8AMZ - chains I and J of the 17 polymer chains in the assembly; structure by electron microscopy, 3.30 A resolution.

Chain I:
Molecule: AAA domain-containing protein
From: Spinacia oleracea
UniProtKB: A0A0K9QMF8 (A0A0K9QMF8_SPIOL); residue numbers follow UniProt; this construct covers 1-444
Sequence (444 residues; each row starts with the number of its first residue):
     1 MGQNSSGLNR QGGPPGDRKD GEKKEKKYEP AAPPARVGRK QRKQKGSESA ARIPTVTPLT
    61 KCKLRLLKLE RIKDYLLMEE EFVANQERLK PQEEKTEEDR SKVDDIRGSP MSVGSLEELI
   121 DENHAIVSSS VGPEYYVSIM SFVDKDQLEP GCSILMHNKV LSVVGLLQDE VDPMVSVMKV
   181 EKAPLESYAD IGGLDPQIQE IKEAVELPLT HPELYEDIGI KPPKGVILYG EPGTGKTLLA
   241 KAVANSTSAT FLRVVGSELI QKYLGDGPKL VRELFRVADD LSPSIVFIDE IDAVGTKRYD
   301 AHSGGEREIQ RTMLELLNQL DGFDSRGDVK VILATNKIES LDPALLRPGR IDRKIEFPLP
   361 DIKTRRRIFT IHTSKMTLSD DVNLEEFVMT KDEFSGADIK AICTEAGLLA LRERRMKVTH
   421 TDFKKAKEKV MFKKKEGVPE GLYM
Disordered / not traced: 1-49, 434-444
Residues lining bound ligands: ADP (adenosine-5'-diphosphate): I191, G192, E231, P232, G233, T234, G235, K236, T237, L238, I368, G396, A397, K400

Chain J:
Molecule: AAA domain-containing protein
From: Spinacia oleracea
UniProtKB: A0A0K9QG12 (A0A0K9QG12_SPIOL); numbering as in UniProt (aligned over 1-404)
Sequence (404 residues; row label = number of the first residue in the row):
     1 MATMEADQKT VKQGEGLRQY YLQHIHELQL RVRNKNHNLQ RLEAQRNDLN SHVRALKEEL
    61 QLLQEPGSYV GEVVKVMGKS KVLVKVHPEG KYVVDIDKNI DITKLTPTTR VALRNDSYVL
   121 HLVLPSKVDP LVNLMKVEKV PDSTYDMIGG LDQQIKEIKE VIELPIKHPE LFESLGIAQP
   181 KGVLLYGPPG TGKTLLARAV AHHTDCTFIR VSGSELVQKY IGEGSRMVRE LFVMAREHAP
   241 SIIFMDEIDS IGSTRMESGS GNGDSEVQRT MLELLNQLDG FEASNKIKVL MATNRIDILD
   301 PALLRPGRID RKIEFPNPTE ESRFDILKIH SRRMNLMRGI DLKKIGDKMN GASGAELKSV
   361 CTEAGMFALR ERRIHVTQED FEMAVAKVMK KDTDKNMSLR KLWK
Disordered / not traced: 1-15, 248-264, 395-404

Interface between chain I and chain J:
Residue-residue contacts (12):
  S109(I) - V93(J)
  P110(I) - V93(J)
  M111(I) - Y92(J)
  M111(I) - V93(J)  hydrogen bond (backbone-backbone)
  S112(I) - Y92(J)
  V113(I) - K91(J)  hydrogen bond (backbone-backbone)
  V113(I) - Y92(J)
  S130(I) - E89(J)
  K375(I) - G176(J)
  M376(I) - L175(J)
  T377(I) - L175(J)
  A401(I) - P306(J)  hydrophobic
Other interface residues (no listed pair), chain I (12 interface residues in all): P184, Y299
Other interface residues (no listed pair), chain J (10 interface residues in all): V94, E266, G280

In short:
Chain I and chain J form an interface of 12 and 10 residues respectively; the contacts include 2 hydrogen
bonds. The backbones hydrogen-bond at M111(I)-V93(J) and V113(I)-K91(J). Chain I binds ADP.
Chain I is AAA domain-containing protein and chain J is AAA domain-containing protein, both from Spinacia
oleracea; the structure, Spinach 19S proteasome, was determined by electron microscopy.
